3IHA - chain A; structure by X-ray diffraction, 2.60 A resolution.

# Chain A
Protein: Salt-tolerant glutaminase
Organism: Micrococcus luteus
Notes: EC 3.5.1.2
Reference sequence: Q4U1A6 (Q4U1A6_MICLU); residues 1-456 here = UniProt positions 1-456
Sequence (456 residues; each row starts with the number of its first residue):
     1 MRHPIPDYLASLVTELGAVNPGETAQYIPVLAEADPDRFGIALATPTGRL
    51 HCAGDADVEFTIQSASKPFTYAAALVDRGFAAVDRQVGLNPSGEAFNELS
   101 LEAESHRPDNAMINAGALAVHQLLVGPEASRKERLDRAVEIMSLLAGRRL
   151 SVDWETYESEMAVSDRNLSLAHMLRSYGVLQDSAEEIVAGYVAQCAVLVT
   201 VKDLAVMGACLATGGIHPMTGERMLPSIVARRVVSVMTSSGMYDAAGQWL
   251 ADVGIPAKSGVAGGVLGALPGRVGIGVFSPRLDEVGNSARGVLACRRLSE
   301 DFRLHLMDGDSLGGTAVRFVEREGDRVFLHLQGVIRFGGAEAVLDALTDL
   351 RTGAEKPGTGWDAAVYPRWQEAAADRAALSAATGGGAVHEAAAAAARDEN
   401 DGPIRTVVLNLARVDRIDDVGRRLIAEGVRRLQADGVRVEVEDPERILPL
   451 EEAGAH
Disordered / not traced: 353-359, 397-402, 449-456
Ligand contacts: glutamic acid (GLU): Tyr27, Gln63, Ser64, Asn114, Glu160, Asn167, Tyr191, Cys195, Tyr243, Ser259, Gly260, Val261

# Summary
Ligands of chain A: glutamic acid.
Chain A is Salt-tolerant glutaminase (Micrococcus luteus); the structure, Crystal Structure Analysis of Mglu
in its glutamate form, was determined by X-ray diffraction, deposited together with 3IH8, 3IH9, 3IHB and 3IF5.
